PDB entry 9LVK | electron microscopy, 3.59 A resolution | chains P and B of the 18 polymer chains in the assembly

[Chain P]
Name: Isoform B of Nucleoporin SEH1
From: Homo sapiens
UniProtKB: Q96EE3 (SEH1_HUMAN), isoform Q96EE3-1; numbering as in UniProt (aligned over 1-421)
Amino-acid sequence (421 residues; row label = number of the first residue in the row):
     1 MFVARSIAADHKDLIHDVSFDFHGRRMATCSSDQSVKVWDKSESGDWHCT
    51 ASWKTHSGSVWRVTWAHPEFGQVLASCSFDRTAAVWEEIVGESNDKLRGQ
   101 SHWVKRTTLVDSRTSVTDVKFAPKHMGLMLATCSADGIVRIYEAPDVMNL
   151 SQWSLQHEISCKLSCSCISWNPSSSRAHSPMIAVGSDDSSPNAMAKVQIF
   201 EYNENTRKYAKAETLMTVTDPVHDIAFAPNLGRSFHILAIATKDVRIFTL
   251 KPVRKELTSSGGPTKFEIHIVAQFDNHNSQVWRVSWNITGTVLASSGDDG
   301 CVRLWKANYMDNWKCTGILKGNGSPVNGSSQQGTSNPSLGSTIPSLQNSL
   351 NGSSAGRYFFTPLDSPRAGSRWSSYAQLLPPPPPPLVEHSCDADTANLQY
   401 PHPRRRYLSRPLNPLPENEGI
Unresolved in the structure: 93-101, 188-196, 254-263, 324-421
Curated features (UniProtKB/Swiss-Prot):
  - modified residue (Phosphoserine): Ser179, Ser190
  - cross-link: Lys12 (Glycyl lysine isopeptide (Lys-Gly) (interchain with G-Cter in SUMO2))

[Chain B]
Name: GATOR2 complex protein MIOS
From: Homo sapiens
UniProtKB: Q9NXC5 (MIOS_HUMAN); residue numbers follow UniProt; this construct covers 1-875
Amino-acid sequence (875 residues; row label = number of the first residue in the row):
     1 MSGTKPDILWAPHHVDRFVVCDSELSLYHVESTVNSELKAGSLRLSEDSA
    51 ATLLSINSDTPYMKCVAWYLNYDPECLLAVGQANGRVVLTSLGQDHNSKF
   101 KDLIGKEFVPKHARQCNTLAWNPLDSNWLAAGLDKHRADFSVLIWDICSK
   151 YTPDIVPMEKVKLSAGETETTLLVTKPLYELGQNDACLSLCWLPRDQKLL
   201 LAGMHRNLAIFDLRNTSQKMFVNTKAVQGVTVDPYFHDRVASFYEGQVAI
   251 WDLRKFEKPVLTLTEQPKPLTKVAWCPTRTGLLATLTRDSNIIRLYDMQH
   301 TPTPIGDETEPTIIERSVQPCDNYIASFAWHPTSQNRMIVVTPNRTMSDF
   351 TVFERISLAWSPITSLMWACGRHLYECTEEENDNSLEKDIATKMRLRALS
   401 RYGLDTEQVWRNHILAGNEDPQLKSLWYTLHFMKQYTEDMDQKSPGNKGS
   451 LVYAGIKSIVKSSLGMVESSRHNWSGLDKQSDIQNLNEERILALQLCGWI
   501 KKGTDVDVGPFLNSLVQEGEWERAAAVALFNLDIRRAIQILNEGASSEKG
   551 DLNLNVVAMALSGYTDEKNSLWREMCSTLRLQLNNPYLCVMFAFLTSETG
   601 SYDGVLYENKVAVRDRVAFACKFLSDTQLNRYIEKLTNEMKEAGNLEGIL
   651 LTGLTKDGVDLMESYVDRTGDVQTASYCMLQGSPLDVLKDERVQYWIENY
   701 RNLLDAWRFWHKRAEFDIHRSKLDPSSKPLAQVFVSCNFCGKSISYSCSA
   751 VPHQGRGFSQYGVSGSPTKSKVTSCPGCRKPLPRCALCLINMGTPVSSCP
   801 GGTKSDEKVDLSKDKKLAQFNNWFTWCHNCRHGGHAGHMLSWFRDHAECP
   851 VSACTCKCMQLDTTGNLVPAETVQP
Unresolved in the structure: 1-4, 37-42, 149-173, 379-387, 444-451, 476-482, 549-551, 741-778, 797-816, 864-875
Metal / ion sites: Zn2+ site 1: Cys785, Cys788, His835, His838; Zn2+ site 2: Cys827, Cys856, Cys858; Zn2+ site 3: His832, Cys849
Curated features (UniProtKB/Swiss-Prot):
  - zinc finger: Val735 to Pro781 (C4-type), Leu782 to Thr863 (RING-type)
  - binding site (Zn(2+)): Cys737, Cys740, Cys775, Cys778, Cys788, Cys827, Cys830, His832, His835, His838, Cys849, Cys854, Cys858
  - modified residue (Phosphoserine): Ser759, Ser766
  - mutagenesis: Ala560 (A560E: Impaired assembly of the GATOR2 complex), Cys785 to Cys788 (Impaired amino-acid-mediated mTORC1 activation)

[Chain P / chain B interface]
Pairs across the interface - 45 pairs, chain P then chain B:
  Met1(P) with Thr378(B)
  Phe2(P) with Thr378(B)
  Val3(P) with Glu376(B); Cys377(B); Thr378(B), hydrogen bond (backbone-backbone)
  Ala4(P) with Glu376(B)
  Arg5(P) with Leu374(B); Tyr375(B); Glu376(B), hydrogen bond (backbone-backbone)
  Ser6(P) with Leu374(B)
  Ile7(P) with Leu374(B), hydrogen bond (backbone-backbone)
  Asp13(P) with Gly371(B)
  Leu14(P) with Gly371(B)
  Ile15(P) with Gly371(B)
  His16(P) with Ser357(B)
  Val18(P) with Ala359(B); Ala369(B), hydrophobic
  Phe20(P) with Trp360(B); Met367(B), hydrophobic
  Phe22(P) with Asn702(B)
  His23(P) with Pro362(B); Trp710(B)
  Gly24(P) with Pro362(B)
  Ser174(P) with Tyr695(B), hydrogen bond
  Ser175(P) with Tyr695(B)
  Leu231(P) with Asn699(B)
  Gly232(P) with Tyr695(B); Trp696(B); Asn699(B)
  Trp282(P) with Arg355(B), hydrogen bond (backbone-side chain)
  Ser285(P) with Trp360(B)
  Trp286(P) with Trp360(B)
  Asn287(P) with Trp360(B); Thr364(B)
  Ile288(P) with Pro362(B); Leu703(B), hydrophobic
  Thr289(P) with Ile390(B); Ala391(B)
  Thr291(P) with Asp389(B), hydrogen bond; Ile390(B)
  Val292(P) with Trp360(B); Asp389(B)
  Ala294(P) with Trp360(B); Leu366(B), hydrophobic
  Asp298(P) with Phe353(B)
Interface residues without a listed pair, chain P (39 interface residues in all): His11, Asp17, Ser173, His223, Asn230, Arg233, Phe235, Arg283, Lys306
Interface residues without a listed pair, chain B (35 interface residues in all): Ile356, Leu358, Ser361, Arg372, Met394, Val666, Asp667, Gly670, Asp705, Ala706

[In short]
39 residues of chain P and 35 residues of chain B are in contact; the contacts include 6 hydrogen bonds. Among
the polar pairs are Ser174(P)-Tyr695(B), Trp282(P)-Arg355(B) and Thr291(P)-Asp389(B). From UniProt: 13
Zn2+-binding residues and 5 mutagenesis sites on chain B.
Chain P is Isoform B of Nucleoporin SEH1 and chain B is GATOR2 complex protein MIOS, both from Homo sapiens;
the structure, Cryo-EM structure of CASTOR1 bound human GATOR2 complex, was determined by electron microscopy,
deposited together with 9LVJ and 9LWF.
